7NJK - chains a and b of the 20 polymer chains in the assembly; structure by electron microscopy, 2.52 A resolution.

# Chain a
Name: ATP synthase subunit a
Source organism: Mycolicibacterium smegmatis (strain ATCC 700084 / mc(2)155)
UniProtKB: A0R206 (A0R206_MYCS2); numbering as in UniProt (aligned over 1-252)
Chain sequence (252 residues; row label = number of the first residue in the row):
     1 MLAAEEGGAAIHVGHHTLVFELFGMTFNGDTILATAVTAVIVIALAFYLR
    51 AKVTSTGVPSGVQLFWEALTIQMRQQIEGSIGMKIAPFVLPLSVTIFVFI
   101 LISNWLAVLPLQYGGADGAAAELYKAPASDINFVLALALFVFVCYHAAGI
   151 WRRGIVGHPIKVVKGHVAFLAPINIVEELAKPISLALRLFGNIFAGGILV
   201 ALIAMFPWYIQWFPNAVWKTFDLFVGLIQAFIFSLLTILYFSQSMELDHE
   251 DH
Disordered / not traced: 1-9, 248-252
Reported in the primary citation:
  - catalytic residues: Arg188
  - catalytic residues: His12, His15, His16, Asp30, Asn104, Gln112, Asp117, Glu122, Lys125, His146, Arg153, Lys161, His166, Asn174, Glu177, Glu178, Lys181, Ser184, Lys219, Asp222, Gln229, Tyr240 (proposed by the authors, not directly observed)

# Chain b
Name: ATP synthase subunit b
Source organism: Mycolicibacterium smegmatis (strain ATCC 700084 / mc(2)155)
Notes: engineered mutation(s): C-ter 10His tag
UniProtKB: A0R204 (ATPF_MYCS2); residue numbers follow UniProt; this construct covers 1-170
Chain sequence (180 residues; numbered 1 to 180; the number before each row is that of its first residue):
     1 MGEFSATILAASQAAEEGGGGSNFLIPNGTFFAVLIIFLIVLGVISKWVV
    51 PPISKVLAEREAMLAKTAADNRKSAEQVAAAQADYEKEMAEARAQASALR
   101 DEARAAGRSVVDEKRAQASGEVAQTLTQADQQLSAQGDQVRSGLESSVDG
   151 LSAKLASRILGVDVNSGGTQHHHHHHHHHH
Disordered / not traced: 1-21, 167-180
Construct notes: expression tag (171-180)
Reported in the primary citation:
  - conformationally variable residues (domain motion): Glu59 to Lys66

# Chain a / chain b interface
Contacting residue pairs (59; chain a residue first):
  Val13(a) - Phe24(b)  hydrophobic
  Thr26(a) - Asn28(b)  hydrogen bond (backbone-side chain)
  Thr26(a) - Gly29(b)  hydrogen bond (backbone-backbone)
  Thr26(a) - Thr30(b)
  Phe27(a) - Asn28(b)
  Phe27(a) - Gly29(b)
  Phe27(a) - Thr30(b)
  Asn28(a) - Asn28(b)  hydrogen bond
  Asn28(a) - Thr30(b)  hydrogen bond (backbone-side chain)
  Thr31(a) - Thr30(b)
  Ile32(a) - Thr30(b)
  Ile32(a) - Ala33(b)  hydrophobic
  Thr35(a) - Ile37(b)
  Ala39(a) - Ile37(b)  hydrophobic
  Ala39(a) - Val41(b)  hydrophobic
  Val42(a) - Val41(b)  hydrophobic
  Ala46(a) - Val44(b)  hydrophobic
  Ala46(a) - Val49(b)  hydrophobic
  Phe47(a) - Trp48(b)  hydrophobic
  Leu49(a) - Ile53(b)  hydrophobic
  Arg50(a) - Trp48(b)
  Ser55(a) - Glu59(b)  hydrogen bond
  Gln63(a) - Val56(b)
  Trp66(a) - Ile45(b)  hydrophobic
  Trp66(a) - Val49(b)  hydrophobic
  Trp66(a) - Ile53(b)  hydrophobic
  Glu67(a) - Ile53(b)
  Glu67(a) - Arg60(b)  salt bridge
  Thr70(a) - Ile53(b)
  Ile71(a) - Leu57(b)  hydrophobic
  Arg74(a) - Leu57(b)
  Leu90(a) - Val50(b)  hydrophobic
  Pro91(a) - Leu42(b)
  Pro91(a) - Ser46(b)
  Pro91(a) - Val50(b)  hydrophobic
  Val94(a) - Ile45(b)  hydrophobic
  Val94(a) - Val50(b)  hydrophobic
  Thr95(a) - Val41(b)
  Thr95(a) - Leu42(b)
  Thr95(a) - Ile45(b)
  Ile96(a) - Phe38(b)  hydrophobic
  Phe99(a) - Phe38(b)  hydrophobic
  Ile131(a) - Phe24(b)
  Ile131(a) - Leu25(b)
  Ile131(a) - Ile26(b)
  Asn132(a) - Pro27(b)
  Asn132(a) - Asn28(b)  hydrogen bond (side chain-backbone)
  Asn132(a) - Thr30(b)
  Asn132(a) - Phe31(b)
  Phe133(a) - Val34(b)  hydrophobic
  Leu135(a) - Pro27(b)  hydrophobic
  Leu135(a) - Phe31(b)
  Ala136(a) - Phe31(b)  hydrophobic
  Ala136(a) - Leu35(b)
  Leu139(a) - Phe31(b)  hydrophobic
  Phe140(a) - Leu35(b)  hydrophobic
  Phe140(a) - Phe38(b)  hydrophobic
  Phe140(a) - Leu39(b)  hydrophobic
  Phe194(a) - Phe24(b)  hydrophobic
Also at the interface, not in a pair above, chain a (41 interface residues in all): Met25, Ala36, Ile43, Val53, Leu92, Leu137, Phe190
Also at the interface, not in a pair above, chain b (30 interface residues in all): Phe32, Pro52, Ser54

# Overview
The interface between chain a and chain b involves 41 residues on one side and 30 on the other; the contacts
include 6 hydrogen bonds and 1 salt bridge. Polar pairs include Glu67(a)-Arg60(b), Thr26(a)-Asn28(b) and
Asn28(a)-Asn28(b). The paper reports catalytic residues Arg188(a), His12(a) and His15(a) among others;
conformational variability at Glu59(b).
Here chain a is ATP synthase subunit a and chain b is ATP synthase subunit b, both from Mycolicibacterium
smegmatis (strain ATCC 700084 / mc(2)155). Entry 7NJK (Mycobacterium smegmatis ATP synthase state 1a) was
determined by electron microscopy together with 7NJL, 7NJM, 7NJN, 7NJO, 7NJP, 7NJQ and 20 further entries from
the same study.
